Entry 8CRQ (electron microscopy, 3.20 A resolution); this record covers chains B and C of the 4 polymer chains in the assembly.

Chain B:
Molecule: Glycophorin-A
From: Homo sapiens
Reference sequence: P02724 (GLPA_HUMAN); residue numbers follow UniProt; this construct covers 1-150
Chain sequence (150 residues; row label = number of the first residue in the row):
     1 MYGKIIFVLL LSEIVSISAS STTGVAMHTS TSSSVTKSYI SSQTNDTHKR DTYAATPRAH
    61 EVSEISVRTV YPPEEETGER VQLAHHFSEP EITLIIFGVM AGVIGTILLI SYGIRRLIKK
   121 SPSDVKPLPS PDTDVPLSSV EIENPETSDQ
Not modelled in the structure: 1-77, 118-150

Chain C:
Molecule: Band 3 anion transport protein
From: Homo sapiens
Reference sequence: P02730 (B3AT_HUMAN); residues 1-911 here = UniProt positions 1-911
Chain sequence (911 residues; numbered 1 to 911; the number before each row is that of its first residue):
     1 MEELQDDYED MMEENLEQEE YEDPDIPESQ MEEPAAHDTE ATATDYHTTS HPGTHKVYVE
    61 LQELVMDEKN QELRWMEAAR WVQLEENLGE NGAWGRPHLS HLTFWSLLEL RRVFTKGTVL
   121 LDLQETSLAG VANQLLDRFI FEDQIRPQDR EELLRALLLK HSHAGELEAL GGVKPAVLTR
   181 SGDPSQPLLP QHSSLETQLF CEQGDGGTEG HSPSGILEKI PPDSEATLVL VGRADFLEQP
   241 VLGFVRLQEA AELEAVELPV PIRFLFVLLG PEAPHIDYTQ LGRAAATLMS ERVFRIDAYM
   301 AQSRGELLHS LEGFLDCSLV LPPTDAPSEQ ALLSLVPVQR ELLRRRYQSS PAKPDSSFYK
   361 GLDLNGGPDD PLQQTGQLFG GLVRDIRRRY PYYLSDITDA FSPQVLAAVI FIYFAALSPA
   421 ITFGGLLGEK TRNQMGVSEL LISTAVQGIL FALLGAQPLL VVGFSGPLLV FEEAFFSFCE
   481 TNGLEYIVGR VWIGFWLILL VVLVVAFEGS FLVRFISRYT QEIFSFLISL IFIYETFSKL
   541 IKIFQDHPLQ KTYNYNVLMV PKPQGPLPNT ALLSLVLMAG TFFFAMMLRK FKNSSYFPGK
   601 LRRVIGDFGV PISILIMVLV DFFIQDTYTQ KLSVPDGFKV SNSSARGWVI HPLGLRSEFP
   661 IWMMFASALP ALLVFILIFL ESQITTLIVS KPERKMVKGS GFHLDLLLVV GMGGVAALFG
   721 MPWLSATTVR SVTHANALTV MGKASTPGAA AQIQEVKEQR ISGLLVAVLV GLSILMEPIL
   781 SRIPLAVLFG IFLYMGVTSL SGIQLFDRIL LLFKPPKYHP DVPYVKRVKT WRMHLFTGIQ
   841 IICLAVLWVV KSTPASLALP FVLILTVPLR RVLLPLIFRN VELQCLDADD AKATFDEEEG
   901 RDEYDEVAMP V
Not modelled in the structure: 1-370, 744-750, 895-911
Covalently attached groups: N-acetylglucosamine (NAG) linked to N642
Ligand contacts:
  - PIO ([(2R)-2-octanoyloxy-3-[oxidanyl-[(1R,2R,3S,4R,5R,6S)-2,3,6-tris(oxidanyl)-4,5-diphosphonooxy-cyclohexyl]oxy-phosphoryl]oxy-propyl] octanoate), molecule 1: F597, P598, G599, L601, R602, R603
  - PIO, molecule 2: L812, F813, K814, P815, P816, K817, Y818
Reported in the primary citation:
  - post-translational modification sites: Y8 (citing earlier work)

Interface between chain B and chain C:
Pairs across the interface - 33 pairs, chain B then chain C:
  G78(B) - G647(C)
  E79(B) - S643(C)
  E79(B) - R646(C)
  E79(B) - G647(C)
  R80(B) - R656(C)
  V81(B) - R656(C)
  Q82(B) - L655(C)
  L83(B) - L655(C)  hydrogen bond (backbone-backbone)
  L83(B) - R656(C)
  H85(B) - H651(C)
  H85(B) - L653(C)
  H85(B) - G654(C)  hydrogen bond (side chain-backbone)
  H85(B) - E658(C)  salt bridge
  F87(B) - H651(C)  hydrogen bond (backbone-side chain)
  S88(B) - H651(C)
  E89(B) - V649(C)
  E89(B) - H651(C)  salt bridge
  I92(B) - H651(C)
  I92(B) - P652(C)
  I92(B) - L653(C)  hydrophobic
  T93(B) - F495(C)
  T93(B) - L718(C)
  I96(B) - W492(C)  hydrophobic
  I96(B) - F495(C)  hydrophobic
  I96(B) - P652(C)  hydrophobic
  F97(B) - F495(C)  hydrophobic
  M100(B) - F495(C)
  M100(B) - I498(C)  hydrophobic
  I104(B) - L499(C)  hydrophobic
  I104(B) - V502(C)  hydrophobic
  I107(B) - L503(C)  hydrophobic
  L108(B) - L378(C)  hydrophobic
  S111(B) - F507(C)
Also at the interface, not in a pair above, chain B (20 interface residues in all): V103
Also at the interface, not in a pair above, chain C (22 interface residues in all): A506, S644

Summary:
The interface between chain B and chain C involves 20 residues on one side and 22 on the other; the contacts
include 3 hydrogen bonds and 2 salt bridges. Polar contacts include H85(B)-E658(C), E89(B)-H651(C) and
H85(B)-G654(C). Chain C binds compound PIO. N-acetylglucosamine is covalently linked to N642(C). The paper
reports a modification site at Y8(C).
Chain B is Glycophorin-A and chain C is Band 3 anion transport protein, both from Homo sapiens; the structure,
Local refinement of Band 3-I transmembrane domains, class 1 of erythrocyte ankyrin-1 complex, was determined
by electron microscopy together with 7UZ3, 7UZQ, 7UZU, 7V07, 7V0K, 7V0M and 10 further entries from the same
study.
